Entry 8J4F (electron microscopy, 3.00 A resolution); this record covers chains A and B.

# Chain A
Molecule: Sodium channel protein type 9 subunit alpha
Source organism: Homo sapiens
UniProtKB: Q15858 (SCN9A_HUMAN); residue numbers follow UniProt; this construct covers 1-1988
Amino-acid sequence (2028 residues; numbered -39 to 1988; the number before each row is that of its first residue; numbers below 1 keep their minus sign (Trp-39 is residue -39)):
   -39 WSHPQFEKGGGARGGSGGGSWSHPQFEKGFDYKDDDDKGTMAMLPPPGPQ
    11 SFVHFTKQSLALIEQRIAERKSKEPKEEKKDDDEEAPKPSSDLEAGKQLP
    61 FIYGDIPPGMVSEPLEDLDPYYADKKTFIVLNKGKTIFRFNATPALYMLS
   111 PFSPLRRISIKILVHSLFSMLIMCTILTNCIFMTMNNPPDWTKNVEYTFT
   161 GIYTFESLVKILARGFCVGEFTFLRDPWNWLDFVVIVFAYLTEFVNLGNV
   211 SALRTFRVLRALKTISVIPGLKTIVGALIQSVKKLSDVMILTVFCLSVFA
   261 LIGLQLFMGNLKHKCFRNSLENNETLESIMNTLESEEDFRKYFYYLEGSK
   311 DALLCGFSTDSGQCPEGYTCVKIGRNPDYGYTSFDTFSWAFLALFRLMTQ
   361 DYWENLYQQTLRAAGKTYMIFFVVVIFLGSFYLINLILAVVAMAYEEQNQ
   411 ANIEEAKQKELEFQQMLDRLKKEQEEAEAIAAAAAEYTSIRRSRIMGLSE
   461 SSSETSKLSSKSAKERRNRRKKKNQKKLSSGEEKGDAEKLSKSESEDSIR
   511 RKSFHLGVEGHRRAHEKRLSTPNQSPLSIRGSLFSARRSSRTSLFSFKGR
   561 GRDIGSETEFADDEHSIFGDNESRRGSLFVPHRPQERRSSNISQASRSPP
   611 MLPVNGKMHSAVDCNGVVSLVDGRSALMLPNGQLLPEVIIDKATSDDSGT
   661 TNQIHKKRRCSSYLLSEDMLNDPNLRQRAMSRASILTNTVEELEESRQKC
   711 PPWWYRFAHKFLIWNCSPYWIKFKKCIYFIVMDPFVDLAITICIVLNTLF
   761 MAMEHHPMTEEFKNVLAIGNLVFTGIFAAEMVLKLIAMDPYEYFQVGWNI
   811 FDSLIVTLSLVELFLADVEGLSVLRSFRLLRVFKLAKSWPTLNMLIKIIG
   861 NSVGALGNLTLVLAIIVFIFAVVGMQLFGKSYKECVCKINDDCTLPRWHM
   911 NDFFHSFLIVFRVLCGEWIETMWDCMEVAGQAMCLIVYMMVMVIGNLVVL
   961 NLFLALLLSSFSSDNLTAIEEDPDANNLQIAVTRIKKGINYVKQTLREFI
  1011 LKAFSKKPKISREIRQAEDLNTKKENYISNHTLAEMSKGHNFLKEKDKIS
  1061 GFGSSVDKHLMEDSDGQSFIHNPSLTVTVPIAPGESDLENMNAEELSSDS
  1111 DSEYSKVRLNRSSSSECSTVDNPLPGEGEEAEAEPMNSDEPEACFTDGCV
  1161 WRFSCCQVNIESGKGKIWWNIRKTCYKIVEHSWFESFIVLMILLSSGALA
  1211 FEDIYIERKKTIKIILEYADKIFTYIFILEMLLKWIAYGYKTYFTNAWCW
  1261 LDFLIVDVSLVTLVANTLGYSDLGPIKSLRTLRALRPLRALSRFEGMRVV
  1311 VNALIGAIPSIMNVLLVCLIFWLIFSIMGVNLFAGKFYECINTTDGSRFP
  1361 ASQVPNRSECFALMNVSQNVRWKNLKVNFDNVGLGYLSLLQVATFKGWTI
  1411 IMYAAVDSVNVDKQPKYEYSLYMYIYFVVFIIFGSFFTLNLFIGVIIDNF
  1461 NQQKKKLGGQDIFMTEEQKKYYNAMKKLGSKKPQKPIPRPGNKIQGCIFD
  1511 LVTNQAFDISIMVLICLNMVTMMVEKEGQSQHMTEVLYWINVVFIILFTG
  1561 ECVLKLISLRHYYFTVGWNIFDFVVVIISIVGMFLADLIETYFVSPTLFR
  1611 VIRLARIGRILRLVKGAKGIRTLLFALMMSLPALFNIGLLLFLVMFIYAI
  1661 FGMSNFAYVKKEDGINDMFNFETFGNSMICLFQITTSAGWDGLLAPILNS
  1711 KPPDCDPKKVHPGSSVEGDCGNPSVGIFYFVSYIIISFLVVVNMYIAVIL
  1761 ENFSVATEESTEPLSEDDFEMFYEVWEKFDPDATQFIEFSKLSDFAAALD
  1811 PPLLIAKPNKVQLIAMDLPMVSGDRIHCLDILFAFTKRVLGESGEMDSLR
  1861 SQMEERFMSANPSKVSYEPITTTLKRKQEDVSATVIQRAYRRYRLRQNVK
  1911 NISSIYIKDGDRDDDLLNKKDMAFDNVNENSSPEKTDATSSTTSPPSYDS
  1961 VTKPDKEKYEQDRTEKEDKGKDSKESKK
Unresolved in the structure: -39 to 7, 35-46, 207-208, 419-727, 826-830, 1015-1174, 1769-1988
Differences from the reference sequence: expression tag (-39 to 0)
Curated features (UniProtKB/Swiss-Prot):
  - site (Is directly targeted by the spider protoxin-II): Glu822, Asp827
  - modified residue: Ser1490 (Phosphoserine)
  - glycosylation (N-linked (GlcNAc...) asparagine): Asn209, Asn283, Asn1352, Asn1366, Asn1375
Cystine bridges: Cys275-Cys324, Cys315-Cys330, Cys897-Cys903, Cys935-Cys944, Cys1350-Cys1370, Cys1715-Cys1730
Glycans and other covalent adducts: N-acetylglucosamine (NAG) linked to Asn283, Asn1352, Asn1366, Asn1375
Small-molecule neighbours:
  - 9Z9 ((3beta,14beta,17beta,25R)-3-[4-methoxy-3-(methoxymethyl)butoxy]spirost-5-en): Leu398, Ala402, Glu406, Gln410, Leu960, Phe963, Leu964, Leu967, Leu968, Ser972, Ile1453, Ile1457, Tyr1755, Ile1759, Phe1763
  - 1-O-octadecyl-sn-glycero-3-phosphocholine (LPE), molecule 1: Ile250, Val253, Ser257, Phe347, Ser348, Phe351, Cys1526, Met1529, Met1533, Leu1623, Gly1626, Ala1627, Ile1630
  - 1-O-octadecyl-sn-glycero-3-phosphocholine (LPE), molecule 2: Thr319, Asp320, Lys376, Thr377, Met379, Val383, Phe1652, Met1655, Gly1685, Met1688, Phe1692
  - 1-O-octadecyl-sn-glycero-3-phosphocholine (LPE), molecule 3: Lys376, Asp1213, Tyr1215, Arg1218, Thr1683, Phe1684, Gly1685, Asn1686
  - 1-O-octadecyl-sn-glycero-3-phosphocholine (LPE), molecule 4: Phe387, Glu1477, Gln1478, Tyr1481, Leu1641, Pro1642, Leu1644, Phe1645, Gly1648, Met1754
  - 1-O-octadecyl-sn-glycero-3-phosphocholine (LPE), molecule 5: Trp1178, Trp1179, Arg1182, Tyr1250
  - 1-O-octadecyl-sn-glycero-3-phosphocholine (LPE), molecule 6: Lys1187, Ile1188, His1191, Trp1193, Phe1194, Phe1197, Leu1239
  - 1-O-octadecyl-sn-glycero-3-phosphocholine (LPE), molecule 7: Leu1203, Ser1206, Gly1207, Ala1210, Phe1211, Lys1219, Phe1304, Met1307, Leu1649, Phe1652, Phe1656, Phe1684
  - 1-O-octadecyl-sn-glycero-3-phosphocholine (LPE), molecule 8: Asn1256, Ala1257, Trp1258, Leu1261, Leu1292, Leu1295, Leu1298, Leu1301, Val1311, Asn1312, Ile1315
  - 1-O-octadecyl-sn-glycero-3-phosphocholine (LPE), molecule 9: Leu1295, Leu1298, Leu1301, Val1311, Leu1650, Val1654, Ile1657, Tyr1658, Phe1661, Phe1738, Tyr1739, Ser1742, Ile1746
  - 1-O-octadecyl-sn-glycero-3-phosphocholine (LPE), molecule 10: Pro1733, Ser1734, Ile1737, Phe1738, Val1741, Ser1742, Ile1745, Ile1746
  - UK0 ((4AR,5S,6R,8AR)-5-[2-(furan-3-yl)ethyl]-5,6,8A-trimethyl-3,4,4A,6,7,8-hexahydronaphthalene-1-carboxylic acid): Val1324, Leu1325, Cys1328, Trp1332, Leu1400, Ala1403, Thr1404, Gly1444, Ser1445, Thr1448, Leu1449, Phe1452, Phe1748
What the authors report for this chain:
  - binding site for UK0: Trp1332, Thr1404, Thr1448, Leu1449, Phe1452, Phe1748

# Chain B
Molecule: Sodium channel subunit beta-1
Source organism: Homo sapiens
UniProtKB: Q07699 (SCN1B_HUMAN); residue numbers follow UniProt; this construct covers 1-218
Amino-acid sequence (218 residues; numbered 1 to 218; the number before each row is that of its first residue):
     1 MGRLLALVVGAALVSSACGGCVEVDSETEAVYGMTFKILCISCKRRSETN
    51 AETFTEWTFRQKGTEEFVKILRYENEVLQLEEDERFEGRVVWNGSRGTKD
   101 LQDLSIFITNVTYNHSGDYECHVYRLLFFENYEHNTSVVKKIHIEVVDKA
   151 NRDMASIVSEIMMYVLIVVLTIWLVAEMIYCYKKIAAATETAAQENASEY
   201 LAITSESKENCTGVQVAE
Unresolved in the structure: 1-19, 193-218
Curated features (UniProtKB/Swiss-Prot):
  - glycosylation (N-linked (GlcNAc...) asparagine): Asn93, Asn110, Asn114, Asn135
Cystine bridges: Cys21-Cys43, Cys40-Cys121
Glycans and other covalent adducts: N-acetylglucosamine (NAG) linked to Asn93, Asn110, Asn114, Asn135
Small-molecule neighbours: 1-O-octadecyl-sn-glycero-3-phosphocholine (LPE): Trp173, Leu174, Glu177, Cys181

# How chain A and chain B interact
Contacting residue pairs (69):
  Arg277(A) - Asn131(B)
  Arg277(A) - Tyr132(B)
  Asn278(A) - Tyr132(B)
  Ser279(A) - Tyr132(B)
  Arg300(A) - Glu130(B)  salt bridge
  Lys301(A) - Glu130(B)
  Lys301(A) - Asn131(B)
  Tyr304(A) - Glu48(B)  hydrogen bond
  Tyr304(A) - Thr49(B)
  Leu306(A) - Glu48(B)
  Leu313(A) - Arg46(B)
  Gln323(A) - Arg45(B)
  Gln323(A) - Arg46(B)  hydrogen bond (backbone-side chain)
  Cys324(A) - Arg45(B)  hydrogen bond (backbone-side chain)
  Pro325(A) - Arg45(B)  hydrogen bond (backbone-side chain)
  Pro325(A) - Arg46(B)
  Pro325(A) - Phe129(B)  hydrophobic
  Glu326(A) - Lys44(B)
  Glu326(A) - Arg45(B)  hydrogen bond (side chain-backbone)
  Glu326(A) - Leu127(B)
  Glu326(A) - Phe129(B)
  Glu326(A) - His134(B)
  Gly327(A) - Tyr132(B)  hydrogen bond (backbone-side chain)
  Gly327(A) - His134(B)  hydrogen bond (backbone-side chain)
  Tyr328(A) - Arg45(B)
  Tyr328(A) - Phe129(B)  hydrophobic
  Tyr328(A) - Tyr132(B)  hydrophobic
  Arg372(A) - Arg46(B)
  Ile1177(A) - Tyr182(B)
  Asn1180(A) - Tyr182(B)
  Asn1180(A) - Ile185(B)
  Asn1180(A) - Thr189(B)
  Ile1181(A) - Tyr182(B)
  Lys1183(A) - Ile185(B)
  Thr1184(A) - Met178(B)
  Thr1184(A) - Cys181(B)
  Thr1184(A) - Tyr182(B)
  Thr1184(A) - Ile185(B)
  Lys1187(A) - Ile185(B)
  Ile1188(A) - Met178(B)  hydrophobic
  Phe1197(A) - Leu170(B)  hydrophobic
  Ile1214(A) - Val22(B)
  Tyr1215(A) - Val22(B)  hydrophobic
  Arg1218(A) - Val22(B)
  Arg1218(A) - Glu23(B)  hydrogen bond (side chain-backbone)
  Thr1221(A) - Ala155(B)
  Ile1225(A) - Ser159(B)
  Tyr1228(A) - Ser156(B)  hydrogen bond
  Tyr1228(A) - Ser159(B)
  Tyr1228(A) - Glu160(B)
  Tyr1228(A) - Met163(B)  hydrophobic
  Lys1231(A) - Met163(B)
  Ile1232(A) - Met163(B)  hydrophobic
  Ile1232(A) - Leu166(B)  hydrophobic
  Tyr1235(A) - Ile167(B)  hydrophobic
  Tyr1235(A) - Thr171(B)  hydrogen bond
  Ile1236(A) - Leu170(B)  hydrophobic
  Leu1243(A) - Leu174(B)  hydrophobic
  Tyr1668(A) - Gly20(B)
  Asp1677(A) - Arg46(B)  salt bridge
  Glu1682(A) - Gly20(B)
  His1721(A) - Gly20(B)
  Pro1722(A) - Gly20(B)
  Pro1722(A) - Cys21(B)  hydrophobic
  Pro1722(A) - Val22(B)  hydrogen bond (backbone-backbone)
  Pro1722(A) - Ile41(B)  hydrophobic
  Gly1723(A) - Val22(B)
  Gly1723(A) - Val24(B)
  Gly1723(A) - Ile41(B)
Also at the interface, not in a pair above, chain A (47 interface residues in all): Tyr305, Glu307, Cys1185, Trp1193, Glu1217, Ile1224, Leu1239
Also at the interface, not in a pair above, chain B (39 interface residues in all): Gln102, Asp103, Thr136, Asp153, Trp173, Glu177, Ala186

# Summary
The interface between chain A and chain B involves 47 residues on one side and 39 on the other, with 11
hydrogen bonds and 2 salt bridges. Among the polar pairs are Arg300(A)-Glu130(B), Asp1677(A)-Arg46(B) and
Tyr304(A)-Glu48(B). From the paper: a binding site for UK0 at Trp1332(A), Thr1404(A) and Thr1448(A) among
others.
Chain A is Sodium channel protein type 9 subunit alpha and chain B is Sodium channel subunit beta-1, both from
Homo sapiens; the structure, Structure of human Nav1.7 in complex with Hardwickii acid, was determined by
electron microscopy together with 8I5B, 8I5G, 8I5X, 8I5Y, 8S9B and 8S9C from the same study.
